Entry 2GGL (X-ray diffraction, 2.40 A resolution); this record covers chains A and B of the 4 polymer chains in the assembly.

[Chain A (and B)]
Name: N-carbamoyl-D-amino acid amidohydrolase
From: Agrobacterium tumefaciens
Notes: EC 3.5.1.77; chain B of this document is another copy of the same molecule, construct and numbering; everything in this record applies to it too
Reference sequence: Q44185 (DCAS_AGRTU); residue numbers follow UniProt; this construct covers 1-304
Amino-acid sequence (304 residues; numbered 1 to 304; the number before each row is that of its first residue):
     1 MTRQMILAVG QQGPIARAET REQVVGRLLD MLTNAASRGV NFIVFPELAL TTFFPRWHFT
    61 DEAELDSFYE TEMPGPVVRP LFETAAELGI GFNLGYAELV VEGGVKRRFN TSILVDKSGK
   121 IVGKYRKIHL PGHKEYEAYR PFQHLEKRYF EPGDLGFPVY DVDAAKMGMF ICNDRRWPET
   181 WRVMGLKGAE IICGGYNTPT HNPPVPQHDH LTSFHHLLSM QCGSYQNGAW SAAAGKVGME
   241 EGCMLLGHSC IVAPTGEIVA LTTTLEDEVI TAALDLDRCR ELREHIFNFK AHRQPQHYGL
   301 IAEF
Disordered / not traced: 1-2
Differences from the reference sequence: engineered mutation Cys-222 (Ala in Q44185)
Swiss-Prot annotation at these positions:
  - active site: Glu-47, Lys-127, Cys-172
  - mutagenesis: His-129 (H129A/N/R: No activity), His-144 (H144A: 5% activity of wild-type), His-215 (H215A: 17% activity of wild-type)
From the paper describing this entry:
  - mutagenesis - P178C, A222C: unchanged stability
  - mutagenesis - P295C/F304C: increased stability
  - mutagenesis - P295C/F304C: increased catalytic activity on from 55 8C to 70 8C
  - catalytic residues: Glu-47, Lys-127, Cys-172 (citing earlier work)

[Chain A / chain B interface]
Contacting residue pairs - 114 pairs, chain A then chain B:
  Ile-128(A) with Gln-294(B); His-297(B)
  His-129(A) with His-292(B); Tyr-298(B), hydrogen bond
  Leu-130(A) with His-292(B)
  Lys-147(A) with Ala-291(B); His-292(B)
  Gly-153(A) with His-297(B)
  Gly-156(A) with His-297(B)
  Phe-157(A) with His-297(B)
  Arg-176(A) with Tyr-225(B), hydrogen bond; Gln-226(B); Ile-286(B); Phe-287(B)
  Trp-177(A) with Arg-182(B); Ile-286(B); Phe-287(B), hydrophobic; His-292(B); Arg-293(B)
  Pro-178(A) with Pro-178(B), hydrophobic; Arg-182(B); Gln-226(B)
  Glu-179(A) with Arg-182(B), salt bridge; Arg-293(B), salt bridge; Tyr-298(B); Ile-301(B)
  Arg-182(A) with Trp-177(B); Pro-178(B); Glu-179(B), salt bridge; Ile-301(B)
  Val-183(A) with His-297(B); Leu-300(B)
  Leu-186(A) with Leu-300(B), hydrophobic; Ile-301(B), hydrophobic
  Lys-187(A) with Leu-300(B)
  Pro-204(A) with His-285(B)
  Val-205(A) with Glu-281(B); His-285(B)
  Gln-207(A) with Glu-281(B), hydrogen bond
  His-208(A) with Thr-255(B); Glu-281(B), salt bridge; Leu-282(B)
  Leu-211(A) with Glu-257(B)
  Phe-214(A) with Gln-221(B); Thr-255(B); Gly-256(B)
  His-215(A) with Tyr-225(B); Thr-255(B)
  Leu-218(A) with Leu-218(B), hydrophobic; Gln-221(B)
  Ser-219(A) with Tyr-225(B); Gln-226(B), hydrogen bond
  Gln-221(A) with Phe-214(B); Leu-218(B)
  Cys-222(A) with Leu-218(B), hydrophobic; Cys-222(B), hydrophobic
  Tyr-225(A) with Arg-176(B), hydrogen bond; His-215(B); Ser-219(B)
  Gln-226(A) with Arg-175(B); Arg-176(B), hydrogen bond (side chain-backbone); Pro-178(B); Ser-219(B), hydrogen bond
  Thr-255(A) with His-208(B); Leu-211(B); Phe-214(B); His-215(B), hydrogen bond (backbone-side chain)
  Gly-256(A) with Phe-214(B)
  Glu-257(A) with Leu-211(B)
  Glu-281(A) with Val-205(B); Gln-207(B), hydrogen bond; His-208(B), salt bridge
  Leu-282(A) with His-208(B)
  His-285(A) with Val-205(B)
  Ile-286(A) with Arg-176(B); Trp-177(B)
  Phe-287(A) with Arg-176(B); Trp-177(B), hydrophobic
  Ala-291(A) with Lys-147(B)
  His-292(A) with His-129(B); Leu-130(B); Lys-147(B); Trp-177(B)
  Arg-293(A) with Trp-177(B); Glu-179(B), salt bridge; Ile-301(B), hydrogen bond (side chain-backbone)
  Gln-294(A) with Ile-128(B)
  Pro-295(A) with Ala-302(B); Glu-303(B); Phe-304(B), hydrophobic
  Gln-296(A) with Phe-304(B)
  His-297(A) with Ile-128(B); Gly-153(B); Gly-156(B); Val-183(B)
  Tyr-298(A) with His-129(B), hydrogen bond; Phe-157(B), hydrophobic; Glu-179(B); Ile-301(B)
  Leu-300(A) with Val-183(B); Leu-186(B), hydrophobic; Lys-187(B)
  Ile-301(A) with Glu-179(B); Arg-182(B); Val-183(B), hydrophobic; Leu-186(B), hydrophobic; Arg-293(B), hydrogen bond (backbone-side chain); Pro-295(B); Tyr-298(B)
  Ala-302(A) with Pro-295(B); Ala-302(B), hydrophobic
  Glu-303(A) with Pro-295(B)
  Phe-304(A) with Pro-295(B), hydrophobic; Gln-296(B)
Also at the interface, not in a pair above, chain A (56 interface residues in all): Gly-132, Pro-152, Asn-173, Arg-175, His-210, Phe-289, Gly-299
Also at the interface, not in a pair above, chain B (57 interface residues in all): Gly-132, Pro-152, Asp-154, Asn-173, Pro-204, His-210, Phe-289, Gly-299

[Summary]
56 residues of chain A face 57 of chain B across their interface, with 12 hydrogen bonds and 6 salt bridges.
Polar contacts include Glu-179(A)/Arg-182(B), Glu-179(A)/Arg-293(B) and His-208(A)/Glu-281(B). The paper
reports catalytic residues Glu-47(A), Lys-127(A) and Cys-172(A); P295C/F304C of chain A increase stability; 3
substitutions were tested in all.
Both chains are N-carbamoyl-D-amino acid amidohydrolase (Agrobacterium tumefaciens). Entry 2GGL (The mutant
A222C of Agrobacterium radiobacter N-carbamoyl-D-amino acid amidohydrolase) was determined by X-ray
diffraction together with 2GGG, 2GGH, 2GGI, 2GGJ and 2GGK from the same study.
